Entry 2R1L (X-ray diffraction, 1.95 A resolution); this record covers chain A.

== Chain A ==
Molecule: Phosphotriesterase
Source organism: Agrobacterium tumefaciens
Notes: EC 3.1.8.1
Reference sequence: Q93LD7 (Q93LD7_9RHIZ); residues 33-361 here correspond to UniProt positions 32-360 (UniProt number = residue number - 1)
Chain sequence (329 residues; numbered 33 to 361; the number before each row is that of its first residue):
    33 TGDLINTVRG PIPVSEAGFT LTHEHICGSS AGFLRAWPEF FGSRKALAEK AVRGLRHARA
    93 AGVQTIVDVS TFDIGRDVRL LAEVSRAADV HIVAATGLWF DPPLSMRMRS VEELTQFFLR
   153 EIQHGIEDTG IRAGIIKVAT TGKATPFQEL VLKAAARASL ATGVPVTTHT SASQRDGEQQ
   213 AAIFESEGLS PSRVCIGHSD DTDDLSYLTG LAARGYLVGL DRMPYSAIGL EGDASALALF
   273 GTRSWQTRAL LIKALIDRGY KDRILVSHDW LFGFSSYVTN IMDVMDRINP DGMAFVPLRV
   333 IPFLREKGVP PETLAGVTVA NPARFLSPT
Construct notes: engineered mutation Ala-92 (Ser91 in Q93LD7), Asp-265 (Asn264 in Q93LD7)
Modified positions: Lys-169 (lysine nz-carboxylic acid; KCX)
Bound ions: Fe2+: His-55, His-57, Lys-169, Asp-301 (together with o,O-diethyl hydrogen thiophosphate); Co2+: Lys-169, His-201, His-230 (together with o,O-diethyl hydrogen thiophosphate)
Small-molecule neighbours: o,O-diethyl hydrogen thiophosphate (DPJ): His-55, His-57, Gly-60, Ile-106, Trp-131, Phe-132, Lys-169, His-201, His-230, Arg-254, Tyr-257, Leu-271, Asp-301, Leu-303, Phe-306, Ser-308

== Summary ==
Ligands of chain A: o,O-diethyl hydrogen thiophosphate. His-55, His-57, Lys-169 and Asp-301 form the Fe2+
site. Lys-169, His-201 and His-230 coordinate Co2+.
Chain A is Phosphotriesterase (Agrobacterium tumefaciens); the structure, OpdA from Agrobacterium radiobacter
with bound diethyl thiophosphate from crystal soaking with the compound- 1.95 A, was determined by X-ray
diffraction, deposited together with 3C86, 2R1K, 2R1M and 2R1P.
